7XXA - chains A and E of the 5 polymer chains in the assembly; structure by electron microscopy, 3.09 A resolution.

# Chain A
Name: VP1
Source organism: Echovirus E18
Sequence (312 residues; row label = number of the first residue in the row):
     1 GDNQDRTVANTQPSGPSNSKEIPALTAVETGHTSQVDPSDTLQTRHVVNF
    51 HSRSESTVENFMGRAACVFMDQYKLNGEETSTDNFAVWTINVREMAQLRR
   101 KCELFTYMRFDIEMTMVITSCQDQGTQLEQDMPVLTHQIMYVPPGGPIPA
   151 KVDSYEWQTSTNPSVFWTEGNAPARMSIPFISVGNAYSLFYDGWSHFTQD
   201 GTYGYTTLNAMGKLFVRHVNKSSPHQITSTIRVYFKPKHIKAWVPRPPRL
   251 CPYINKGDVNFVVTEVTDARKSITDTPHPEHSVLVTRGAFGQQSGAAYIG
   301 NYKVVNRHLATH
Disordered / not traced: 1-4, 281-312

# Chain E
Name: IgG receptor FcRn large subunit p51
Source organism: Homo sapiens
UniProtKB: P55899 (FCGRN_HUMAN); residues 5-267 here correspond to UniProt positions 28-290 (UniProt number = residue number + 23)
Sequence (263 residues; row label = number of the first residue in the row):
     5 LSLLYHLTAVSSPAPGTPAFWVSGWLGPQQYLSYNSLRGEAEPCGAWVWE
    55 NQVSWYWEKETTDLRIKEKLFLEAFKALGGKGPYTLQGLLGCELGPDNTS
   105 VPTAKFALNGEEFMNFDLKQGTWGGDWPEALAISQRWQQQDKAANKELTF
   155 LLFSCPHRLREHLERGRGNLEWKEPPSMRLKARPSSPGFSVLTCSAFSFY
   205 PPELQLRFLRNGLAAGTGQGDFGPNSDGSFHASSSLTVKSGDEHHYCCIV
   255 QHAGLAQPLRVEL
Disordered / not traced: 18-21, 48-59, 99-104, 171-267
Curated features (UniProtKB/Swiss-Prot):
  - glycosylation: Asn-102 (N-linked (GlcNAc...) asparagine)

# How chain A and chain E interact
Residue-residue contacts - 42 pairs, chain A then chain E:
  Asp-71(A) / Lys-146(E)
  Thr-82(A) / Lys-146(E)
  Thr-82(A) / Asn-149(E)
  Thr-82(A) / Lys-150(E)
  Thr-82(A) / Thr-153(E)
  Phe-85(A) / Lys-146(E)
  Phe-85(A) / Asn-149(E)
  Val-87(A) / Lys-146(E)
  Val-87(A) / Asn-149(E)
  Thr-89(A) / Gln-142(E)  hydrogen bond
  Gly-145(A) / Gln-124(E)
  Gly-146(A) / Gln-124(E)
  Pro-147(A) / Lys-123(E)
  Ile-148(A) / Lys-123(E)  hydrogen bond (backbone-backbone)
  Ile-148(A) / Gln-124(E)
  Ile-148(A) / Gly-125(E)
  Ile-148(A) / Leu-152(E)  hydrophobic
  Pro-149(A) / Asn-149(E)  hydrogen bond (backbone-side chain)
  Pro-149(A) / Leu-152(E)
  Ala-150(A) / Leu-152(E)  hydrophobic
  Ala-150(A) / Thr-153(E)
  Ala-150(A) / Leu-156(E)  hydrophobic
  Ala-150(A) / Phe-157(E)
  Lys-151(A) / Phe-157(E)
  Tyr-155(A) / Lys-123(E)
  Ser-195(A) / Leu-135(E)
  His-196(A) / Asp-130(E)
  His-196(A) / Trp-131(E)
  His-196(A) / Pro-132(E)
  His-196(A) / Leu-135(E)
  Thr-198(A) / Pro-132(E)
  Asp-200(A) / Pro-132(E)
  Gly-201(A) / Pro-132(E)
  Gly-201(A) / Ala-136(E)
  Thr-202(A) / Ala-136(E)
  Thr-206(A) / Gln-139(E)
  Thr-206(A) / Gln-143(E)
  Lys-213(A) / Gln-124(E)
  Lys-213(A) / Gln-142(E)
  Phe-215(A) / Asn-149(E)
  Lys-256(A) / Gln-143(E)  hydrogen bond
  Gly-257(A) / Gln-143(E)
Interface residues without a listed pair, chain A (27 interface residues in all): Ser-81, Asp-83, Ala-86
Interface residues without a listed pair, chain E (20 interface residues in all): Gly-129, Glu-133
Interface features reported in the paper:
  - residue pairs: Thr-89(A)/Gln-142(E) (hydrogen bond), Ile-148(A)/Lys-123(E) (hydrogen bond), Pro-149(A)/Asn-149(E) (hydrogen bond), Lys-256(A)/Gln-143(E) (hydrogen bond)

# Summary
27 residues of chain A and 20 residues of chain E are in contact; the contacts include 4 hydrogen bonds. Polar
contacts include Thr-89(A)/Gln-142(E), Pro-149(A)/Asn-149(E) and Lys-256(A)/Gln-143(E). The authors report
hydrogen bonds between Thr-89(A) and Gln-142(E), Ile-148(A) and Lys-123(E) and Pro-149(A) and Asn-149(E) among
others.
Here chain A is VP1 (Echovirus E18) and chain E is IgG receptor FcRn large subunit p51 (Homo sapiens). Entry
7XXA (Complex of Echo 18 and FcRn at pH7.4) was determined by electron microscopy, deposited together with
7XXG and 7XXJ.
